PDB entry 9BXR | electron microscopy, 3.20 A resolution | chains F and G of the 6 polymer chains in the assembly

# Chain F (and G)
Name: Microtubule-associated protein tau
Source organism: Homo sapiens
Notes: chain G of this document is another copy of the same molecule, construct and numbering; everything in this record applies to it too
UniProt: P10636 (TAU_HUMAN), isoform P10636-7; residues 304-380 here correspond to UniProt positions 275-351 (UniProt number = residue number - 29)
Amino-acid sequence (77 residues; row label = number of the first residue in the row):
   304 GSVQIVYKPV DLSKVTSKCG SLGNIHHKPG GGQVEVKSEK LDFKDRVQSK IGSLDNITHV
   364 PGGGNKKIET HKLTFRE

# Interface between chain F and chain G
Pairs across the interface (173):
  Ser305(F) with Ser305(G); Val306(G), hydrogen bond (backbone-backbone)
  Val306(F) with Val306(G)
  Gln307(F) with Val306(G), hydrogen bond (backbone-backbone); Gln307(G); Ile308(G), hydrogen bond (backbone-backbone)
  Ile308(F) with Ile308(G); Leu376(G), hydrophobic
  Val309(F) with Ile308(G), hydrogen bond (backbone-backbone); Val309(G); Tyr310(G), hydrogen bond (backbone-backbone); Lys311(G)
  Tyr310(F) with Tyr310(G); His374(G)
  Lys311(F) with Tyr310(G), hydrogen bond (backbone-backbone); Lys311(G)
  Pro312(F) with Tyr310(G); Pro312(G)
  Val313(F) with Pro312(G), hydrogen bond (backbone-backbone); Val313(G); Asp314(G), hydrogen bond (backbone-backbone)
  Asp314(F) with Asp314(G)
  Leu315(F) with Asp314(G), hydrogen bond (backbone-backbone)
  Ser316(F) with Asp314(G); Ser316(G); Lys370(G), hydrogen bond
  Lys317(F) with Ser316(G), hydrogen bond (backbone-backbone); Lys317(G); Val318(G), hydrogen bond (backbone-backbone)
  Val318(F) with Val318(G); Asn368(G); Lys370(G)
  Thr319(F) with Val318(G), hydrogen bond (backbone-backbone); Thr319(G); Ser320(G), hydrogen bond (backbone-backbone); Asn368(G), hydrogen bond (backbone-side chain)
  Ser320(F) with Ser320(G); Gly366(G); Asn368(G)
  Lys321(F) with Ser320(G), hydrogen bond (backbone-backbone); Lys321(G); Cys322(G), hydrogen bond (backbone-backbone); Gly365(G)
  Cys322(F) with Cys322(G)
  Gly323(F) with Cys322(G), hydrogen bond (backbone-backbone); Gly323(G), hydrogen bond (backbone-backbone)
  Ser324(F) with Gly323(G); Ser324(G); Leu325(G), hydrogen bond (backbone-backbone)
  Leu325(F) with Leu325(G), hydrophobic; Gly326(G); Val363(G)
  Gly326(F) with Gly326(G)
  Asn327(F) with Gly326(G), hydrogen bond (backbone-backbone); Asn327(G); Ile328(G), hydrogen bond (backbone-backbone)
  Ile328(F) with Ile328(G); Val363(G), hydrophobic
  His329(F) with Ile328(G), hydrogen bond (backbone-backbone); His329(G); His330(G), hydrogen bond (backbone-backbone)
  His330(F) with His330(G); Asn359(G), hydrogen bond (side chain-backbone); Ile360(G); Thr361(G), hydrogen bond
  Lys331(F) with His330(G), hydrogen bond (backbone-backbone); Lys331(G)
  Pro332(F) with His330(G); Pro332(G); Asn359(G)
  Gly333(F) with Pro332(G), hydrogen bond (backbone-backbone); Gly334(G)
  Gly334(F) with Gly334(G)
  Gly335(F) with Gly335(G); Leu357(G)
  Gln336(F) with Gly335(G), hydrogen bond (backbone-backbone); Gln336(G), hydrogen bond; Val337(G), hydrogen bond (backbone-backbone); Leu357(G)
  Val337(F) with Val337(G); Leu357(G), hydrophobic
  Glu338(F) with Val337(G), hydrogen bond (backbone-backbone); Glu338(G); Val339(G), hydrogen bond (backbone-backbone)
  Val339(F) with Val339(G); Ile354(G), hydrophobic
  Lys340(F) with Val339(G), hydrogen bond (backbone-backbone); Lys340(G); Ser341(G), hydrogen bond (backbone-backbone)
  Ser341(F) with Ser341(G), hydrogen bond (side chain-backbone); Glu342(G), hydrogen bond (side chain-backbone); Lys343(G); Leu344(G)
  Glu342(F) with Ser341(G); Glu342(G), hydrogen bond (backbone-backbone); Lys343(G), salt bridge
  Lys343(F) with Glu342(G), hydrogen bond (backbone-backbone); Lys343(G); Leu344(G), hydrogen bond (backbone-backbone)
  Leu344(F) with Leu344(G)
  Asp345(F) with Leu344(G), hydrogen bond (backbone-backbone); Asp345(G); Phe346(G), hydrogen bond (backbone-backbone)
  Phe346(F) with Phe346(G), hydrophobic
  Lys347(F) with Phe346(G), hydrogen bond (backbone-backbone); Lys347(G); Asp348(G)
  Asp348(F) with Asp348(G)
  Arg349(F) with Asp348(G), hydrogen bond (backbone-backbone); Arg349(G); Val350(G)
  Val350(F) with Phe346(G), hydrophobic; Asp348(G); Val350(G)
  Gln351(F) with Val350(G), hydrogen bond (backbone-backbone); Gln351(G), hydrogen bond
  Ser352(F) with Gln351(G); Ser352(G), hydrogen bond (side chain-backbone); Lys353(G), hydrogen bond (side chain-backbone); Ile354(G)
  Lys353(F) with Lys353(G); Ile354(G), hydrogen bond (backbone-backbone)
  Ile354(F) with Ile354(G); Gly355(G), hydrogen bond (backbone-backbone)
  Gly355(F) with Gly355(G)
  Ser356(F) with Gly355(G), hydrogen bond (backbone-backbone); Ser356(G); Leu357(G), hydrogen bond (backbone-backbone)
  Leu357(F) with Leu357(G)
  Asp358(F) with Leu357(G), hydrogen bond (backbone-backbone); Asp358(G); Asn359(G), hydrogen bond (backbone-backbone)
  Asn359(F) with Asn359(G), hydrogen bond
  Ile360(F) with Asn359(G); Ile360(G); Thr361(G), hydrogen bond (backbone-backbone)
  Thr361(F) with Thr361(G)
  His362(F) with Thr361(G), hydrogen bond (backbone-backbone); His362(G); Val363(G), hydrogen bond (backbone-backbone)
  Val363(F) with Val363(G)
  Pro364(F) with Val363(G); Pro364(G); Gly365(G), hydrogen bond (backbone-backbone)
  Gly365(F) with Gly365(G)
  Gly367(F) with Pro364(G); Gly366(G)
  Asn368(F) with Gly366(G); Asn368(G), hydrogen bond
  Lys369(F) with Asn368(G), hydrogen bond (backbone-backbone); Lys369(G); Lys370(G), hydrogen bond (backbone-backbone)
  Lys370(F) with Lys370(G)
  Ile371(F) with Lys370(G), hydrogen bond (backbone-backbone); Ile371(G); Glu372(G), hydrogen bond (backbone-backbone)
  Glu372(F) with Glu372(G)
  Thr373(F) with Glu372(G); Thr373(G); His374(G), hydrogen bond (backbone-backbone)
  His374(F) with His374(G)
  Lys375(F) with His374(G), hydrogen bond (backbone-backbone); Lys375(G); Leu376(G), hydrogen bond (backbone-backbone)
  Leu376(F) with Leu376(G), hydrophobic
  Thr377(F) with Leu376(G); Thr377(G); Phe378(G), hydrogen bond (backbone-backbone)
  Phe378(F) with Phe378(G), hydrophobic
  Arg379(F) with Phe378(G), hydrogen bond (backbone-backbone); Arg379(G); Glu380(G)
  Glu380(F) with Glu380(G), hydrogen bond (backbone-backbone)
Interface residues without a listed pair, chain F (77 interface residues in all): Gly304, Gly366
Interface residues without a listed pair, chain G (77 interface residues in all): Gly304, Leu315, Gly333, Gly367

# Overview
The chain F/chain G interface involves 77 residues from each chain, with 70 hydrogen bonds and 1 salt bridge.
Polar pairs include Glu342(F)-Lys343(G), Ser316(F)-Lys370(G) and Thr319(F)-Asn368(G).
Chain F and chain G are both Microtubule-associated protein tau (Homo sapiens); the structure, Straight
Filaments purified from Down Syndrome individual brain tissue applied to graphene oxide antibody affinity
grids, was determined by electron microscopy together with 9BXI, 9BXO and 9BXQ from the same study.
